7MEJ - chains A and R of the 3 polymer chains in the assembly; structure by electron microscopy, 3.55 A resolution.

== Chain A ==
Molecule: Nanobody Nb21
From: Lama glama
Notes: antibody fragment or engineered binder
Amino-acid sequence (117 residues; numbered 1 to 117; the number before each row is that of its first residue):
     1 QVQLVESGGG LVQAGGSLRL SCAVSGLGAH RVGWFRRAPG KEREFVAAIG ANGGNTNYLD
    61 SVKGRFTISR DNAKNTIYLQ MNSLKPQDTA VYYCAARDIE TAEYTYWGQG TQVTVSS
Cystine bridges: Cys-22/Cys-94

== Chain R ==
Molecule: Spike protein S1
From: Severe acute respiratory syndrome coronavirus 2
Reference sequence: P0DTC2 (SPIKE_SARS2); numbering as in UniProt (aligned over 333-526)
Amino-acid sequence (194 residues; row label = number of the first residue in the row):
   333 TNLCPFGEVF NATRFASVYA WNRKRISNCV ADYSVLYNSA SFSTFKCYGV SPTKLNDLCF
   393 TNVYADSFVI RGDEVRQIAP GQTGKIADYN YKLPDDFTGC VIAWNSNNLD SKVGGNYNYL
   453 YRLFRKSNLK PFERDISTEI YQAGSTPCNG VEGFNCYFPL QSYGFQPTNG VGYQPYRVVV
   513 LSFELLHAPA TVCG
Cystine bridges: Cys-336/Cys-361, Cys-379/Cys-432, Cys-391/Cys-525, Cys-480/Cys-488
UniProt features mapped onto this chain:
  - region: Arg-403 to Asp-405 (Integrin-binding motif), Asn-448 to Phe-456 (Immunodominant HLA epitope recognized by the CD8+)
  - glycosylation: Asn-343 (N-linked (GlcNAc...) (complex) asparagine)

== Chain A / chain R interface ==
Contacting residue pairs (12):
  Ala-29(A) with Tyr-495(R)
  Arg-31(A) with Phe-490(R)
  Glu-44(A) with Val-483(R)
  Phe-45(A) with Gly-482(R); Val-483(R), hydrophobic; Glu-484(R)
  Ala-51(A) with Tyr-449(R)
  Asn-52(A) with Tyr-449(R); Leu-452(R)
  Asn-55(A) with Phe-490(R)
  Asn-72(A) with Tyr-449(R), hydrogen bond
  Ile-99(A) with Tyr-489(R), hydrophobic
Also at the interface, not in a pair above, chain A (11 interface residues in all): Gly-28, Phe-35
Also at the interface, not in a pair above, chain R (11 interface residues in all): Gln-493, Ser-494, Gly-496

== Overview ==
The chain A/chain R interface involves 11 residues from each chain; the contacts include 1 hydrogen bond. The
hydrogen-bonded pair is Asn-72(A)/Tyr-449(R).
Here chain A is Nanobody Nb21 (Lama glama) and chain R is Spike protein S1 (Severe acute respiratory syndrome
coronavirus 2). Entry 7MEJ (CryoEM structure of SARS-CoV-2 RBD in complex with nanobodies Nb21 and Nb36) was
determined by electron microscopy, deposited together with 7MDW, 7ME7, 7N9B, 7N9C, 7N9E and 7N9T.
